PDB entry 9CHK | X-ray diffraction, 1.50 A resolution | chains A and C of the 4 polymer chains in the assembly

Chain A (and C):
Molecule: TP-methylase family protein
Source organism: Shewanella oneidensis
Notes: engineered mutation(s): Y62A; chain C of this document is another copy of the same molecule, construct and numbering; everything in this record applies to it too
UniProt: Q8EGW3 (Q8EGW3_SHEON); residue numbers follow UniProt; this construct covers 1-263
Sequence (263 residues; row label = number of the first residue in the row):
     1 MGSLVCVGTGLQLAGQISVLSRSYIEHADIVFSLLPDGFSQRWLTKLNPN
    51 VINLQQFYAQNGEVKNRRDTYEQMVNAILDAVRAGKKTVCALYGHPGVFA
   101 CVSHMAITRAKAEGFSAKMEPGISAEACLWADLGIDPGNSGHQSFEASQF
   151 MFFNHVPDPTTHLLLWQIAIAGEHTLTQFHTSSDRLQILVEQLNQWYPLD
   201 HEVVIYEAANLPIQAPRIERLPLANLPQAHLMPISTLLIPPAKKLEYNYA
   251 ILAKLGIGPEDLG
Not modelled in the structure: 1, 261-263 (chain C: 1)
Ligand contacts: S-adenosylmethionine (SAM): Leu-11, Tyr-93, Gly-94, His-95, Val-98, Phe-99, Ala-100, Ser-124, Ala-125, Trp-166, Gln-167, Tyr-206, Glu-207, Ala-208, Asn-210, Pro-233, Ile-234, Ser-235, Thr-236

How chain A and chain C interact:
Pairs across the interface (135; chain A residue first):
  Gly-15(A) / Ser-18(C)  hydrogen bond (backbone-side chain)
  Gly-15(A) / Val-19(C)  hydrogen bond (backbone-backbone)
  Gly-15(A) / Leu-20(C)  hydrogen bond (backbone-backbone)
  Gln-16(A) / Ser-18(C)
  Gln-16(A) / Pro-121(C)
  Ile-17(A) / Ser-18(C)
  Ile-17(A) / Val-19(C)  hydrogen bond (backbone-backbone)
  Ser-18(A) / Gly-15(C)
  Ser-18(A) / Gln-16(C)
  Ser-18(A) / Ile-17(C)
  Val-19(A) / Gly-15(C)  hydrogen bond (backbone-backbone)
  Val-19(A) / Ile-17(C)  hydrogen bond (backbone-backbone)
  Val-19(A) / Arg-22(C)
  Leu-20(A) / Gly-15(C)  hydrogen bond (backbone-backbone)
  Arg-22(A) / Val-19(C)
  Arg-22(A) / Arg-22(C)
  Asn-66(A) / Gly-263(C)  hydrogen bond (side chain-backbone)
  Arg-68(A) / Gly-263(C)  hydrogen bond (side chain-backbone)
  His-95(A) / Ala-127(C)  hydrogen bond (side chain-backbone)
  Gly-97(A) / Asp-136(C)
  Gly-97(A) / Pro-137(C)
  Val-98(A) / Trp-130(C)
  Val-98(A) / Asp-136(C)
  Phe-99(A) / Asp-136(C)  hydrogen bond (backbone-side chain)
  Phe-99(A) / Gly-138(C)
  Ala-100(A) / Asp-136(C)  hydrogen bond (backbone-side chain)
  His-104(A) / Trp-130(C)
  His-104(A) / Gly-134(C)
  His-104(A) / Ile-135(C)
  His-104(A) / Asp-136(C)
  Met-119(A) / Ala-131(C)
  Pro-121(A) / Gln-16(C)
  Pro-121(A) / Ile-123(C)
  Pro-121(A) / Ala-127(C)
  Pro-121(A) / Ala-131(C)
  Gly-122(A) / Ile-123(C)
  Ile-123(A) / Pro-121(C)
  Ile-123(A) / Gly-122(C)
  Ile-123(A) / Ile-123(C)  hydrophobic
  Glu-126(A) / Glu-126(C)
  Ala-127(A) / His-95(C)  hydrogen bond (backbone-side chain)
  Ala-127(A) / Pro-121(C)
  Trp-130(A) / Val-98(C)
  Trp-130(A) / His-104(C)
  Ala-131(A) / Met-119(C)
  Ala-131(A) / Pro-121(C)
  Gly-134(A) / His-104(C)
  Ile-135(A) / Gly-97(C)
  Ile-135(A) / His-104(C)
  Asp-136(A) / Gly-97(C)
  Asp-136(A) / Val-98(C)
  Asp-136(A) / Phe-99(C)  hydrogen bond (side chain-backbone)
  Asp-136(A) / Ala-100(C)  hydrogen bond (side chain-backbone)
  Asp-136(A) / His-104(C)
  Pro-137(A) / Gly-97(C)
  Gly-138(A) / Phe-99(C)
  Gly-138(A) / Gln-149(C)
  Asn-139(A) / Gln-149(C)  hydrogen bond (backbone-side chain)
  Ser-140(A) / Gln-149(C)
  Ser-140(A) / His-155(C)
  Gly-141(A) / Ser-144(C)
  Gly-141(A) / Gln-149(C)
  His-142(A) / Glu-126(C)  salt bridge
  His-142(A) / His-142(C)
  His-142(A) / Gln-143(C)
  His-142(A) / Ser-144(C)  hydrogen bond (backbone-backbone)
  Gln-143(A) / His-142(C)
  Gln-143(A) / Gln-143(C)
  Ser-144(A) / Gly-141(C)
  Ser-144(A) / His-142(C)  hydrogen bond (backbone-backbone)
  Phe-145(A) / Gly-141(C)
  Phe-145(A) / Asp-158(C)
  Phe-145(A) / Thr-161(C)
  Gln-149(A) / Gly-138(C)
  Gln-149(A) / Asn-139(C)  hydrogen bond (side chain-backbone)
  Gln-149(A) / Ser-140(C)
  Gln-149(A) / Gly-141(C)
  Gln-149(A) / Leu-245(C)
  Phe-150(A) / Asn-248(C)
  Met-151(A) / Asn-248(C)
  Met-151(A) / Ile-251(C)
  Phe-152(A) / Tyr-247(C)
  Phe-152(A) / Asn-248(C)  hydrogen bond (backbone-backbone)
  Phe-152(A) / Leu-252(C)  hydrophobic
  Phe-152(A) / Leu-255(C)  hydrophobic
  Phe-152(A) / Leu-262(C)  hydrophobic
  Phe-153(A) / Leu-245(C)  hydrophobic
  Phe-153(A) / Glu-246(C)
  Phe-153(A) / Tyr-247(C)  hydrophobic
  Phe-153(A) / Asn-248(C)  hydrogen bond (backbone-side chain)
  Asn-154(A) / Glu-246(C)  hydrogen bond (backbone-backbone)
  Asn-154(A) / Tyr-247(C)
  Asn-154(A) / Asn-248(C)  hydrogen bond
  His-155(A) / Ser-140(C)
  His-155(A) / Asp-158(C)  salt bridge
  His-155(A) / Thr-160(C)  hydrogen bond
  His-155(A) / Leu-245(C)
  Val-156(A) / Asp-158(C)  hydrogen bond (backbone-side chain)
  Asp-158(A) / Phe-145(C)
  Asp-158(A) / His-155(C)  salt bridge
  Asp-158(A) / Val-156(C)  hydrogen bond (side chain-backbone)
  Thr-160(A) / His-155(C)  hydrogen bond
  Thr-161(A) / Phe-145(C)
  His-174(A) / Ile-257(C)
  His-174(A) / Asp-261(C)  hydrogen bond (side chain-backbone)
  His-174(A) / Leu-262(C)
  His-174(A) / Gly-263(C)  hydrogen bond (backbone-backbone)
  Thr-175(A) / Gly-263(C)
  Leu-176(A) / Gly-263(C)
  Arg-185(A) / Leu-255(C)
  Ile-188(A) / Lys-254(C)
  Ile-188(A) / Leu-255(C)  hydrophobic
  Gln-192(A) / Asn-248(C)
  Gln-192(A) / Ile-251(C)
  Leu-245(A) / Gln-149(C)
  Leu-245(A) / Phe-153(C)  hydrophobic
  Leu-245(A) / His-155(C)
  Glu-246(A) / Phe-153(C)
  Glu-246(A) / Asn-154(C)  hydrogen bond (backbone-backbone)
  Tyr-247(A) / Phe-152(C)
  Tyr-247(A) / Phe-153(C)  hydrophobic
  Tyr-247(A) / Asn-154(C)  hydrogen bond (backbone-side chain)
  Asn-248(A) / Met-151(C)
  Asn-248(A) / Phe-152(C)  hydrogen bond (backbone-backbone)
  Asn-248(A) / Phe-153(C)
  Asn-248(A) / Asn-154(C)  hydrogen bond
  Asn-248(A) / Gln-192(C)
  Ile-251(A) / Met-151(C)
  Leu-252(A) / Phe-152(C)  hydrophobic
  Lys-254(A) / Ile-188(C)
  Leu-255(A) / Phe-152(C)  hydrophobic
  Leu-255(A) / Arg-185(C)
  Leu-255(A) / Ile-188(C)  hydrophobic
  Ile-257(A) / Phe-152(C)  hydrophobic
  Ile-257(A) / His-174(C)
Also at the interface, not in a pair above, chain A (64 interface residues in all): Ala-14, Cys-101, Cys-128
Also at the interface, not in a pair above, chain C (65 interface residues in all): Ala-14, Cys-101, Cys-128, Phe-150, Gly-172, Glu-191

Summary:
The interface between chain A and chain C involves 64 residues on one side and 65 on the other; the contacts
include 33 hydrogen bonds and 3 salt bridges. Among the polar pairs are His-142(A)/Glu-126(C),
His-155(A)/Asp-158(C) and Gly-15(A)/Ser-18(C). Ligands of chain A: S-adenosylmethionine.
Both chains are TP-methylase family protein (Shewanella oneidensis). Entry 9CHK (Structure of the
alpha-N-methyltransferase (SonM) and RiPP precursor (SonA-Y62A) heteromeric complex (bound to SAM)) was
determined by X-ray diffraction, deposited together with 9CGW, 9CH0, 9CH1, 9CH2, 9CH3, 9CH5, 9CH7 and 9CHI.
